Entry 8JBV (electron microscopy, 3.02 A resolution); this record covers chains n and N of the 4 polymer chains in the assembly.

# Chain n (and N)
Protein: T cell receptor gamma variable 5, T cell receptor gamma constant 1
Organism: Homo sapiens
Notes: chain N of this document is another copy of the same molecule, construct and numbering; everything in this record applies to it too
UniProt: chimeric construct of A0A0B4J1U4, P0CF51: residues 4-103 from A0A0B4J1U4 (TRGV5_HUMAN) positions 19-118 (UniProt number = residue number + 15); residues 125-297 from P0CF51 positions 1-173 (UniProt number = residue number - 124)
Chain sequence (331 residues; each row starts with the number of its first residue; numbers below 1 keep their minus sign (Met-33 is residue -33)):
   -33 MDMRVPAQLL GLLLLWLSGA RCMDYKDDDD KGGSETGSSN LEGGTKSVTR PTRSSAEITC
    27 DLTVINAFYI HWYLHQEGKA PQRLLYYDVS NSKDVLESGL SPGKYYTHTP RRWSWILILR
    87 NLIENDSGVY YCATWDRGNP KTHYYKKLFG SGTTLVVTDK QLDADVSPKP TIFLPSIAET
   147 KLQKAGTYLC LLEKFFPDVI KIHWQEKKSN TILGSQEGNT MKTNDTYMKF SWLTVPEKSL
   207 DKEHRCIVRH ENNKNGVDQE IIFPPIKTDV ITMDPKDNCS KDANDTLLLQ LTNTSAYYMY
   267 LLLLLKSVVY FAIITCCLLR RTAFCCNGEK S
Unresolved in the structure: -33 to 10, 103-110, 232-297
Disulfides: Cys26-Cys98, Cys156-Cys212
Construct notes: initiating methionine (-33); expression tag (-32 to 3); linker (104-124)
Curated features (UniProtKB/Swiss-Prot):
  - glycosylation (N-linked (GlcNAc...) asparagine): Asn91, Asn190, Asn244, Asn250, Asn259
What the authors report for this chain:
  - self-association interface (contacts with another copy of this molecule): Glu23, Ser58, Asp60, Tyr72, Thr73, His74, Arg86
  - mutagenesis - R86Q: abolished signaling in response to APCs
  - mutagenesis - R86Q: unchanged expression
  - mutagenesis - R86Q: unchanged signaling in response to anti-CD3 antibodies
  - mutagenesis - Y72E/R86H, R86Q: abolished binding to CD1d-alpha-GalCer tetramers

# Chain n / chain N interface
Residue-residue contacts (24):
  Ser21(n) - His74(N)
  Ser21(n) - Thr75(N)
  Glu23(n) - His74(N)  salt bridge
  Tyr53(n) - Arg86(N)
  Asn57(n) - Asn87(N)  hydrogen bond (backbone-side chain)
  Ser58(n) - Arg86(N)
  Asp60(n) - Arg86(N)  salt bridge
  Tyr72(n) - Tyr72(N)  hydrophobic
  Tyr72(n) - Ile84(N)
  Tyr72(n) - Arg86(N)
  Thr73(n) - Arg86(N)  hydrogen bond (backbone-side chain)
  His74(n) - Ser21(N)
  His74(n) - Glu23(N)  salt bridge
  His74(n) - Ile84(N)
  Thr75(n) - Ser21(N)
  Ile84(n) - Tyr72(N)
  Ile84(n) - His74(N)
  Arg86(n) - Tyr53(N)
  Arg86(n) - Ser58(N)
  Arg86(n) - Asp60(N)  salt bridge
  Arg86(n) - Tyr72(N)
  Arg86(n) - Thr73(N)  hydrogen bond (side chain-backbone)
  Asn87(n) - Asn57(N)  hydrogen bond (side chain-backbone)
  Asn87(n) - Ser58(N)
Interface residues without a listed pair, chain n (14 interface residues in all): Lys59
From the paper, about this interface:
  - hot spots on chain N (mutagenesis) - Y72E/R86H, R86Q: decreased binding to another copy of this molecule

# Overview
14 residues of chain n and 13 residues of chain N are in contact; the contacts include 4 hydrogen bonds and 4
salt bridges. Polar contacts include Glu23(n)-His74(N), Asp60(n)-Arg86(N) and Asn57(n)-Asn87(N). From the
paper: Y72E/R86H and R86Q of chain n abolish binding to CD1d-alpha-GalCer tetramers; a self-association
interface involving Glu23(n), Ser58(n) and Asp60(n) among others; 4 substitutions were tested in all.
Chain n and chain N are both T cell receptor gamma variable 5, T cell receptor gamma constant 1 (Homo
sapiens); the structure, Extracellular domain of gamma delta TCR, was determined by electron microscopy (same
publication as 8JC0, 8JCB, 8WXE, 8WY0, 8WYI and 8YC0).
